PDB entry 7E3J | X-ray diffraction, 2.99 A resolution | chains A and B

== Chain A ==
Molecule: ACE2
Organism: Canis lupus familiaris
Sequence (723 residues; row label = number of the first residue in the row):
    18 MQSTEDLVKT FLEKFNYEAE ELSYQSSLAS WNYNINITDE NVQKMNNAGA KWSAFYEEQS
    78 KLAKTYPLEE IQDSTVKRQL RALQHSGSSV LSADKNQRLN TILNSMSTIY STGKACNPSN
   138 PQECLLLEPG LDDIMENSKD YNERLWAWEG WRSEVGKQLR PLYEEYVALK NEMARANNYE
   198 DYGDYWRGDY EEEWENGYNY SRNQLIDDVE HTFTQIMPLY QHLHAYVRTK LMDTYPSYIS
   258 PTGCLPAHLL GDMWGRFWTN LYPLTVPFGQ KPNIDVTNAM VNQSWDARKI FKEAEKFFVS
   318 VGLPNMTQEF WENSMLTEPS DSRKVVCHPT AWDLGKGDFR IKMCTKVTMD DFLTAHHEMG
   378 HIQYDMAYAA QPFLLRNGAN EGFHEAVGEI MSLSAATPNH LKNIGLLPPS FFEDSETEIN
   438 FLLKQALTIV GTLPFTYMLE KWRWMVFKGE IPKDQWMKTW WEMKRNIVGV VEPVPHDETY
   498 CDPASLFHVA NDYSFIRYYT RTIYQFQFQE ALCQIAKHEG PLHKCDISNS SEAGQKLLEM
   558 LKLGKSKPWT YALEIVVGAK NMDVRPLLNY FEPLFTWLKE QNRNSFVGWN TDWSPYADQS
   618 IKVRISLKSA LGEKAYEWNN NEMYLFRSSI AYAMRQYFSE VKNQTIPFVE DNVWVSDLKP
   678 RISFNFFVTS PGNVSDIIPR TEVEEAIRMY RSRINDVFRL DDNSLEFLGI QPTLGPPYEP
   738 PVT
Not modelled in the structure: 708-721, 727-740
Disulfides: Cys133-Cys141, Cys344-Cys361, Cys530-Cys542
Bound ions: Zn2+: His374, His378, Glu402

== Chain B ==
Molecule: Spike protein S1
Organism: Severe acute respiratory syndrome coronavirus 2
UniProt: P0DTC2 (SPIKE_SARS2); numbering as in UniProt (aligned over 333-527)
Sequence (195 residues; row label = number of the first residue in the row):
   333 TNLCPFGEVF NATRFASVYA WNRKRISNCV ADYSVLYNSA SFSTFKCYGV SPTKLNDLCF
   393 TNVYADSFVI RGDEVRQIAP GQTGKIADYN YKLPDDFTGC VIAWNSNNLD SKVGGNYNYL
   453 YRLFRKSNLK PFERDISTEI YQAGSTPCNG VEGFNCYFPL QSYGFQPTNG VGYQPYRVVV
   513 LSFELLHAPA TVCGP
UniProt features mapped onto this chain:
  - region: Arg403 to Asp405 (Integrin-binding motif), Asn448 to Phe456 (Immunodominant HLA epitope recognized by the CD8+)
  - glycosylation: Asn343 (N-linked (GlcNAc...) (complex) asparagine)
  - natural variant: Gly339 (G339D: In strain: Omicron/BA.1, Omicron/BA.2 and 4 more; G339H: In strain: Omicron/BA.2.75, Omicron/XBB.1.5 and 1 more), Arg346 (R346K: In strain: Mu/B.1.621; R346T: In strain: Omicron/BQ.1.1, Omicron/XBB.1.5 and 1 more), Leu368 (L368I: In strain: Omicron/XBB.1.5, Omicron/EG.5.1), Ser371 (S371F: In strain: Omicron/BA.2, Omicron/BA.2.12.1 and 6 more; S371L: In strain: Omicron/BA.1), Ser373 (S373P: In strain: Omicron/BA.1, Omicron/BA.2 and 7 more), Ser375 (S375F: In strain: Omicron/BA.1, Omicron/BA.2 and 7 more), Thr376 (T376A: In strain: Omicron/BA.2, Omicron/BA.2.12.1 and 5 more), Asp405 (D405N: In strain: Omicron/BA.2, Omicron/BA.2.12.1 and 6 more), Arg408 (R408S: In strain: Omicron/BA.2, Omicron/BA.2.12.1 and 6 more), Lys417 (K417N: In strain: Beta/B.1.351, Omicron/BA.1 and 8 more; K417T: In strain: Gamma/P.1), Asn440 (N440K: In strain: Omicron/BA.1, Omicron/BA.2 and 7 more), Lys444 (K444T: In strain: Omicron/BQ.1.1), 16 further natural variant entries in UniProt
  - mutagenesis: Asn343 (N343Q: Reduced viral infectivity), Leu452 (L452R: Increased resistance to neutralizing antibodies. Decreases HLA binding to NF9 epitope. Increased binding affinity to human ACE2), Tyr453 (Y453F: Decreased HLA binding to NF9 epitope. Increased binding affinity to human ACE2), Ala475 (A475V: Increased resistance to neutralizing antibodies), Val483 (V483A: Increased resistance to neutralizing antibodies), Glu484 (E484D: Increased replication in human TMEM106B overexpressing cells), Phe490 (F490L: Increased resistance to neutralizing antibodies and human covalescent sera neutralization), Gln493 (Q493N: Reduced host ACE2-binding affinity in vitro; Q493Y: Reduced host ACE2-binding affinity in vitro), Asn501 (N501T: Reduced host ACE2-binding affinity in vitro; N501Y: Increased binding affinity to human ACE2), His519 (H519P: Increased resistance to human covalescent sera neutralization)
Disulfides: Cys336-Cys361, Cys379-Cys432, Cys391-Cys525, Cys480-Cys488
Covalent attachments: N-acetylglucosamine (NAG) linked to Asn343
What the authors report for this chain:
  - mutagenesis - K417V: decreased binding to hACE2

== How chain A and chain B interact ==
Pairs across the interface - 41 pairs, chain A then chain B:
  Gln19(A) - Ala475(B)
  Leu24(A) - Ala475(B)
  Leu24(A) - Asn487(B)
  Thr27(A) - Phe456(B)
  Thr27(A) - Ala475(B)
  Thr27(A) - Tyr489(B)
  Phe28(A) - Tyr489(B)
  Glu30(A) - Lys417(B)  salt bridge
  Glu30(A) - Leu455(B)
  Glu30(A) - Phe456(B)
  Lys31(A) - Tyr489(B)
  Tyr34(A) - Arg403(B)
  Tyr34(A) - Tyr453(B)
  Tyr34(A) - Leu455(B)  hydrophobic
  Glu37(A) - Tyr505(B)  hydrogen bond
  Glu38(A) - Tyr449(B)  hydrogen bond
  Glu38(A) - Gly496(B)
  Glu38(A) - Gln498(B)  hydrogen bond
  Tyr41(A) - Gln498(B)
  Tyr41(A) - Thr500(B)  hydrogen bond
  Tyr41(A) - Asn501(B)  hydrogen bond
  Gln42(A) - Gly446(B)
  Gln42(A) - Tyr449(B)  hydrogen bond
  Gln42(A) - Gln498(B)
  Thr82(A) - Phe486(B)
  Tyr83(A) - Phe486(B)
  Tyr83(A) - Asn487(B)  hydrogen bond
  Tyr83(A) - Tyr489(B)
  Glu326(A) - Asn501(B)
  Glu326(A) - Gln506(B)
  Asn330(A) - Thr500(B)
  Lys353(A) - Gly496(B)  hydrogen bond (side chain-backbone)
  Lys353(A) - Gln498(B)  hydrogen bond
  Lys353(A) - Asn501(B)
  Lys353(A) - Gly502(B)  hydrogen bond (backbone-backbone)
  Lys353(A) - Tyr505(B)
  Gly354(A) - Gly502(B)  hydrogen bond (backbone-backbone)
  Gly354(A) - Tyr505(B)
  Asp355(A) - Thr500(B)
  Arg357(A) - Thr500(B)
  Arg393(A) - Tyr505(B)
Also at the interface, not in a pair above, chain A (22 interface residues in all): Leu45, Leu79
Also at the interface, not in a pair above, chain B (23 interface residues in all): Tyr473, Gly476, Glu484, Gln493, Val503
Interface features reported in the paper:
  - interface residues, chain B: Arg403(B), Lys417(B), Gly446(B), Tyr449(B), Tyr453(B), Leu455(B), Phe456(B), Ala475(B), Phe486(B), Asn487(B), Tyr489(B), Gly496(B), Gln498(B), Thr500(B), Asn501(B), Gly502(B), Tyr505(B), Gln506(B)
  - hot spots on chain B (mutagenesis) - K417N (Kd 507 nM): decreased binding to ACE2 (chain A)
  - hot spots on chain B (mutagenesis) - N501Y: increased binding to ACE2 (chain A)

== Summary ==
22 residues of chain A face 23 of chain B across their interface, with 11 hydrogen bonds and 1 salt bridge.
Polar pairs include Glu30(A)-Lys417(B), Glu37(A)-Tyr505(B) and Glu38(A)-Tyr449(B). From the paper: K417V of
chain B reduces binding to hACE2; interface residues Arg403(B), Lys417(B) and Gly446(B) among others; 3
substitutions were tested in all.
Chain A is ACE2 (Canis lupus familiaris) and chain B is Spike protein S1 (Severe acute respiratory syndrome
coronavirus 2); the structure, Crystal structure of SARS-CoV-2 RBD binding to dog ACE2, was determined by
X-ray diffraction.
